7JK2 - chains A and I of the 9 polymer chains in the assembly; structure by electron microscopy, 3.20 A resolution.

[Chain A]
Molecule: Origin recognition complex subunit 1
Organism: Drosophila melanogaster
UniProtKB: O16810 (ORC1_DROME); residue numbers follow UniProt; this construct covers 440-924
Chain sequence (488 residues; numbered 437 to 924; the number before each row is that of its first residue):
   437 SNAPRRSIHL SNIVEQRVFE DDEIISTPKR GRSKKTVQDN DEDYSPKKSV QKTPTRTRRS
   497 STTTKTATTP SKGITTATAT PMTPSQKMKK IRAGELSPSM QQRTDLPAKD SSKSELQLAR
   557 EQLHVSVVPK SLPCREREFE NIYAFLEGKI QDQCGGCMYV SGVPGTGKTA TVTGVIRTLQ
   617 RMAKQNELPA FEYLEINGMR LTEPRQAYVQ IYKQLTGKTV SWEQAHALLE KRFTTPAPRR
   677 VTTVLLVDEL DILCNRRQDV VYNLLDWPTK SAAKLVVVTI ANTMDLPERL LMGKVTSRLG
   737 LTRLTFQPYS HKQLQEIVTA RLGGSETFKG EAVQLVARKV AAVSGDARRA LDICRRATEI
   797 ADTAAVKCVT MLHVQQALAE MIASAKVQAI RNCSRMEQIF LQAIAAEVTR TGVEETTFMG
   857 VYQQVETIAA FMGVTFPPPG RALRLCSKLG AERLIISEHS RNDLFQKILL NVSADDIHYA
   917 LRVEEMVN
Unresolved in the structure: 437-518, 920-924
Construct notes: expression tag (437-439)
Bound ions: Mg2+: Thr605 (together with ATP)
Ligand contacts:
  - ATP (adenosine-5'-triphosphate), molecule 1: Val561, Val563, Val564, Pro565, Leu568, Pro569, Arg571, Val599, Pro600, Gly601, Thr602, Gly603, Lys604, Thr605, Ala606, Glu685, Asn718, Tyr745, Ile753, Arg757, Ala783, Arg784, Leu787
  - ATP, molecule 2: Tyr698, Lys730, Arg734
Curated features (UniProtKB/Swiss-Prot):
  - binding site (ATP): Val564, Gly598 to Ala606, Glu685, Asn718, Arg784
  - binding site (Mg(2+)): Asp684, Glu685
  - modified residue: Ser533 (Phosphoserine)
Reported in the primary citation:
  - mutagenesis - S657A/Q660A: unchanged binding to DNA
  - catalytic residues: Asp684
  - mutagenesis - D684A: abolished catalytic activity on ATP

[Chain I]
Molecule: 60-nt DNA strand
Sequence (60 nucleotides; row label = number of the first residue in the row):
    38 AAAAAAAAAA AAAAAAAAAA AAAAAAAAAA AAAAAAAAAA AAAAAAAAAA AAAAAAAAAA
Unresolved in the structure: 71-97

[How chain A and chain I interact]
Contacting residue pairs (6):
  Lys525(A) with DA62(I), salt bridge to the phosphate
  Arg528(A) with DA61(I), salt bridge to the phosphate
  Asn691(A) with DA53(I), phosphate contact
  Arg692(A) with DA52(I), hydrogen bond to the sugar; DA53(I), hydrogen bond to the phosphate
  Arg693(A) with DA53(I), phosphate contact
Interface residues without a listed pair, chain I (5 interface residues in all): DA51

[In short]
The chain A/chain I interface involves 5 residues from each chain, with 2 hydrogen bonds and 2 salt bridges.
Polar pairs include Arg692(A)-DA52(I), Arg692(A)-DA53(I) and Lys525(A)-DA62(I). Bound to chain A: ATP. From
the paper: the catalytic residue Asp684(A); D684A of chain A abolishes catalytic activity on ATP.
Chain A is Origin recognition complex subunit 1 (Drosophila melanogaster) and chain I is a 60-nt DNA strand;
the structure, Structure of Drosophila ORC bound to poly(dA/dT) DNA and Cdc6 (conformation 1), was determined
by electron microscopy (same publication as 7JGR, 7JGS, 7JK3, 7JK4, 7JK5 and 7JK6).
